1S2A - chain A; structure by X-ray diffraction, 1.70 A resolution.

# Chain A
Molecule: Aldo-keto reductase family 1 member C3
Source organism: Homo sapiens
Notes: EC 1.1.1.213, 1.3.1.20, 1.1.1.62
UniProtKB: P42330 (AK1C3_HUMAN); numbering as in UniProt (aligned over 1-323)
Sequence (331 residues; numbered 1 to 331; the number before each row is that of its first residue):
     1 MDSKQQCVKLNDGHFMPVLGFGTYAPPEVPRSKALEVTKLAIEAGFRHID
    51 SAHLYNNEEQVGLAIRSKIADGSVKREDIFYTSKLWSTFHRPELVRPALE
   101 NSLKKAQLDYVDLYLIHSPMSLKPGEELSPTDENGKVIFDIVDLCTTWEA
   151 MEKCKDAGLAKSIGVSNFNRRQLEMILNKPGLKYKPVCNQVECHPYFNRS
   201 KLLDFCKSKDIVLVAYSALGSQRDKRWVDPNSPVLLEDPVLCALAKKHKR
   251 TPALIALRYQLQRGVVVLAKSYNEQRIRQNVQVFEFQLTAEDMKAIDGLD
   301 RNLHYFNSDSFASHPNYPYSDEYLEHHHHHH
Not modelled in the structure: 1-5, 321-331
Sequence notes: expression tag (324-331)
Curated features (UniProtKB/Swiss-Prot):
  - active site: Y55 (Proton donor)
  - binding site (NADP(+)): T23, Y24, D50, S166, N167, Q190, Y216 to Q222, K270 to Y272, R276 to N280
  - binding site (substrate): H117
  - site: L54 (Important for substrate specificity), K84 (Lowers pKa of active site Tyr), W227 (Involved in ligand recognition and product release), F306 (Involved in ligand recognition and product release)
Small-molecule neighbours:
  - indomethacin (IMN): Y24, L54, Y55, W86, H117, S118, M120, N167, E192, Y216, S217, S221, Q222, R223, D224, W227, Y305, F306, F311
  - NADP (NAP; NADP nicotinamide-adenine-dinucleotide phosphate): G22, T23, Y24, D50, Y55, K84, H117, S166, N167, Q190, Y216, S217, A218, L219, G220, S221, Q222, L236, A253, L268, A269, K270, S271, Y272, N273, R276, Q279, N280

# Overview
Bound to chain A: NADP and indomethacin. UniProt lists active-site residue Y55, 21 NADP+-binding residues and
substrate-binding residue H117.
Chain A is Aldo-keto reductase family 1 member C3 (Homo sapiens); the structure, Crystal structures of
prostaglandin D2 11-ketoreductase in complex with the non-steroidal anti-inflammatory drugs flufenamic acid
and ..., was determined by X-ray diffraction, deposited together with 1S1P, 1S1R and 1S2C.
